6HR2 - chains A and B of the 4 polymer chains in the assembly; structure by X-ray diffraction, 1.76 A resolution.

Chain A:
Protein: Transcription activator BRG1
From: Homo sapiens
Notes: EC 3.6.4.-
Reference sequence: P51532 (SMCA4_HUMAN), isoform P51532-2; residues 1449-1568 here correspond to UniProt positions 1416-1535 (UniProt number = residue number - 33)
Amino-acid sequence (120 residues; numbered 1449 to 1568; the number before each row is that of its first residue):
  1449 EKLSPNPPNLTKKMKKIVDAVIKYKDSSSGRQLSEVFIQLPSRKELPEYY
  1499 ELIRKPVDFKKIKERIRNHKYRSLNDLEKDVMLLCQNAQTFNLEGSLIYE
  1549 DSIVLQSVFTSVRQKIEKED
Unresolved in the structure: 1449-1451
Residues lining bound ligands: FWZ ((2S,4R)-N-[[2-[2-[4-[[4-[3-azanyl-6-(2-hydroxyphenyl)pyridazin-4-yl]piperazin-1-yl]methyl]phenyl]ethoxy]-4-(4-methyl-1,3-thiazol-5-yl)phenyl]methyl]-1-[(2S)-2-[(1-fluoranylcyclopropyl)carbonylamino]-3,3-dimethyl-butanoyl]-4-oxidanyl-pyrrolidine-2-carboxamide): Val1484, Phe1485, Gln1487, Leu1488, Pro1489, Leu1494, Tyr1497, Val1505, Asp1506, Leu1532, Asn1535, Ala1536, Phe1539, Asn1540, Ile1546

Chain B:
Protein: von Hippel-Lindau disease tumor suppressor
From: Homo sapiens
Reference sequence: P40337 (VHL_HUMAN), isoform P40337-3; residues 61-209 here correspond to UniProt positions 8-156 (UniProt number = residue number - 53)
Amino-acid sequence (149 residues; numbered 61 to 209; the number before each row is that of its first residue):
    61 PVLRSVNSREPSQVIFCNRSPRVVLPVWLNFDGEPQPYPTLPPGTGRRIH
   111 SYRGHLWLFRDAGTHDGLLVNQTELFVPSLNVDGQPIFANITLPVYTLKE
   161 RCLQVVRSLVKPENYRRLDIVRSLYEDLEDHPNVQKDLERLTQERIAHQ
Residues lining bound ligands: FWZ ((2S,4R)-N-[[2-[2-[4-[[4-[3-azanyl-6-(2-hydroxyphenyl)pyridazin-4-yl]piperazin-1-yl]methyl]phenyl]ethoxy]-4-(4-methyl-1,3-thiazol-5-yl)phenyl]methyl]-1-[(2S)-2-[(1-fluoranylcyclopropyl)carbonylamino]-3,3-dimethyl-butanoyl]-4-oxidanyl-pyrrolidine-2-carboxamide): Asn67, Arg69, Phe76, Pro86, Trp88, Phe91, Tyr98, Pro99, Leu101, Arg107, Ile109, His110, Ser111, Tyr112, His115, Trp117

Chain A / chain B interface:
Residue-residue contacts - 12 pairs, chain A then chain B:
  Glu1496(A) - Asn67(B)
  Glu1496(A) - Phe91(B)
  Leu1500(A) - Arg69(B)
  Thr1538(A) - Arg69(B)  hydrogen bond (backbone-side chain)
  Phe1539(A) - Arg69(B)  hydrogen bond (backbone-side chain)
  Asn1540(A) - Tyr112(B)  hydrogen bond (backbone-side chain)
  Leu1541(A) - Arg69(B)
  Glu1542(A) - Pro71(B)
  Gly1543(A) - Gln73(B)  hydrogen bond (backbone-side chain)
  Gly1543(A) - His110(B)
  Ser1544(A) - His110(B)
  Leu1545(A) - His110(B)

Overview:
10 residues of chain A and 7 residues of chain B are in contact, with 4 hydrogen bonds. Among the polar pairs
are Thr1538(A)-Arg69(B), Phe1539(A)-Arg69(B) and Asn1540(A)-Tyr112(B). Compound FWZ is bound between chain A
and chain B.
Chain A is Transcription activator BRG1 and chain B is von Hippel-Lindau disease tumor suppressor, both from
Homo sapiens; the structure, Crystal structure of PROTAC 2 in complex with the bromodomain of human SMARCA4
and pVHL:ElonginC:ElonginB, was determined by X-ray diffraction together with 6HAX, 6HAY and 6HAZ from the
same study.
